PDB entry 8G02 | electron microscopy, 3.50 A resolution | chains B and G of the 6 polymer chains in the assembly

Chain B (and G):
Molecule: Lysis protein E
Source organism: Escherichia phage phiX174
Notes: engineered mutation(s): Gly insertion position 2; chain G of this document is another copy of the same molecule, construct and numbering; everything in this record applies to it too
UniProt: P03639 (LYS_BPPHS); residue numbers follow UniProt; this construct covers 2-91
Sequence (98 residues; each row starts with the number of its first residue; numbering starts at 0):
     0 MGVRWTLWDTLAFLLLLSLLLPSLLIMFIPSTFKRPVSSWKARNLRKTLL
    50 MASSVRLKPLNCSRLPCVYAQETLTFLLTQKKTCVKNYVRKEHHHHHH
Not modelled in the structure: 0, 66-97
Differences from the reference sequence: insertion (1); conflict Arg-42 (Leu in P03639), Arg-89 (Gln in P03639); expression tag (92-97)

Chain B / chain G interface:
Contacting residue pairs (5; chain B residue first):
  Met-50(B) / Ser-52(G)
  Ala-51(B) / Val-54(G)  hydrophobic
  Ser-53(B) / Met-50(G)
  Val-54(B) / Thr-47(G)
  Val-54(B) / Ala-51(G)  hydrophobic

Summary:
Chain B and chain G form an interface of 4 and 5 residues respectively.
Both chains are Lysis protein E (Escherichia phage phiX174). Entry 8G02 (YES Complex - E. coli MraY, Protein E
PhiX174, E. coli SlyD) was determined by electron microscopy, deposited together with 8G01.
